2O78 - chains A and D of the 4 polymer chains in the assembly; structure by X-ray diffraction, 1.90 A resolution.

# Chain A (and D)
Protein: Putative histidine ammonia-lyase
From: Rhodobacter sphaeroides
Notes: EC 4.3.1.-; fragment: Tyrosine ammonia-lyase; chain D of this document is another copy of the same molecule, construct and numbering; everything in this record applies to it too
UniProtKB: Q3IWB0 (Q3IWB0_RHOS4); aligned to UniProt positions 1-523 over residues 1-523
Amino-acid sequence (521 residues; row label = number of the first residue in the row; note: 2 numbers in that range are skipped by the numbering (no residue carries them; nothing is unmodelled there)):
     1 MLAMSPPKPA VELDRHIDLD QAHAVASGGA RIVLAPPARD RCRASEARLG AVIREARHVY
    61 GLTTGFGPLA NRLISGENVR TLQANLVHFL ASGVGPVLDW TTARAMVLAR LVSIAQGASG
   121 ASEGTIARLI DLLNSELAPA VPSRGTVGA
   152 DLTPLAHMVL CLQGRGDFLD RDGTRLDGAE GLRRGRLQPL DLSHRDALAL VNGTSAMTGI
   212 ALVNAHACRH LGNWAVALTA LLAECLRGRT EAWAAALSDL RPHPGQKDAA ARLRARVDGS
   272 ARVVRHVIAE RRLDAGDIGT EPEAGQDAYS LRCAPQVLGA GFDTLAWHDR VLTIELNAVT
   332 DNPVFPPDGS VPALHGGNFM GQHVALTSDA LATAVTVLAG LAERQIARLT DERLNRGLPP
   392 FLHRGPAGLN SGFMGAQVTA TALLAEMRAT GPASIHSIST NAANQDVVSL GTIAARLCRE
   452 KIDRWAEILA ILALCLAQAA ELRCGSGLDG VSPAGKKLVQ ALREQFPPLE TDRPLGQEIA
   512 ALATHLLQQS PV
Not modelled in the structure: 1-6 (chain D: 1-7)
Construct notes: engineered mutation Phe89 (His in Q3IWB0)
Modified / non-standard residues: Ala149 ({2-[(1S)-1-aminoethyl]-4-methylidene-5-oxo-4,5-dihydro-1H-imidazol-1-yl}acetic acid; MDO)
Curated features (UniProtKB/Swiss-Prot):
  - active site: Tyr60 (Proton donor/acceptor)
  - binding site (substrate): Arg303, Asn432 to Gln436
  - cross-link: Ala149 (5-imidazolinone (Ala-Gly))
Covalently attached groups: covalent link Ala149-Asp152
Small-molecule neighbours:
  - phenylethylenecarboxylic acid (TCA), molecule 1: Tyr60, Gly67, Phe89, Leu90, Ala149, Leu153, Asn333, Phe350, Asn432, Asn435, Gln436
  - phenylethylenecarboxylic acid (TCA), molecule 2: Gln297, Tyr300, Arg303
From the paper describing this entry:
  - binding site for phenylethylenecarboxylic acid: Phe89
  - catalytic residues: Tyr60 (citing earlier work)
  - catalytic residues: Asn203 (proposed by the authors, not directly observed)

# How chain A and chain D interact
Contacting residue pairs (212; chain A residue first):
  Glu55(A) with Arg283(D)
  Ala56(A) with Arg282(D); Arg283(D); Leu284(D), hydrogen bond (backbone-backbone)
  Arg57(A) with Ala280(D); Glu281(D), salt bridge; Arg282(D); Arg283(D)
  His58(A) with Ile279(D); Ala280(D); Arg282(D), hydrogen bond (backbone-backbone); Leu284(D)
  Tyr60(A) with Gln297(D)
  Thr63(A) with Leu284(D)
  Asn71(A) with Gly290(D); Thr291(D); Glu292(D), hydrogen bond (backbone-backbone); Glu294(D); Ala295(D)
  Arg72(A) with Gly290(D); Thr291(D)
  Leu73(A) with Asp288(D); Ile289(D); Gly290(D), hydrogen bond (backbone-backbone); Glu292(D)
  Ile74(A) with Ile289(D)
  Ser75(A) with Ile289(D)
  Ala149(A) with Tyr300(D)
  Glu242(A) with Leu345(D); His346(D), salt bridge
  Ala243(A) with His346(D); Gly347(D)
  Ala247(A) with Leu345(D), hydrophobic
  Leu248(A) with Val335(D), hydrophobic; Gly347(D); Asn349(D), hydrogen bond (backbone-side chain)
  Leu251(A) with Ala329(D); Val330(D), hydrogen bond (backbone-backbone); Val335(D), hydrophobic
  Arg252(A) with Glu326(D), salt bridge; Ala329(D); Val330(D); Thr331(D); Asn349(D); Met351(D), hydrogen bond (side chain-backbone); Gly352(D)
  Pro253(A) with Ile325(D)
  His254(A) with Val322(D); Ile325(D); Glu326(D), salt bridge; His354(D)
  Pro255(A) with Ile325(D)
  Gln257(A) with Asn349(D), hydrogen bond
  Val278(A) with Ala344(D)
  Ile279(A) with His58(D); His346(D)
  Ala280(A) with Arg57(D); His58(D); Pro343(D); Ala344(D)
  Glu281(A) with Arg57(D), hydrogen bond (backbone-side chain)
  Arg282(A) with Ala56(D); Arg57(D); His58(D), hydrogen bond (backbone-backbone)
  Arg283(A) with Glu55(D); Ala56(D); Arg57(D)
  Leu284(A) with Ala56(D), hydrogen bond (backbone-backbone); His58(D); Thr63(D)
  Asp288(A) with Leu73(D)
  Ile289(A) with Leu73(D); Ile74(D); Ser75(D)
  Gly290(A) with Asn71(D); Arg72(D); Leu73(D), hydrogen bond (backbone-backbone)
  Thr291(A) with Asn71(D); Arg72(D)
  Glu292(A) with His58(D); Asn71(D), hydrogen bond (backbone-backbone); Leu73(D)
  Glu294(A) with Asn71(D)
  Ala295(A) with Asn71(D)
  Gln297(A) with Tyr60(D); Asn333(D), hydrogen bond; His346(D)
  Ala299(A) with Asn435(D)
  Tyr300(A) with Ala149(D); Phe350(D); Met351(D), hydrophobic; Asn435(D), hydrogen bond (backbone-backbone); Gln436(D), hydrogen bond; Asp437(D), hydrogen bond (backbone-side chain); Val438(D)
  Ser301(A) with Asp437(D), hydrogen bond
  Arg303(A) with Asn333(D); Gly347(D), hydrogen bond (side chain-backbone); Gly348(D); Phe350(D)
  Cys304(A) with Gly348(D); Phe350(D), hydrophobic; Met351(D), hydrophobic
  Gln307(A) with Gly348(D), hydrogen bond (side chain-backbone); Asn349(D), hydrogen bond; Met351(D); Gln353(D); His354(D)
  Val308(A) with Met351(D), hydrophobic; Gln353(D)
  Gly310(A) with His354(D)
  Ala311(A) with Gln353(D); His354(D); Leu357(D)
  Asp314(A) with Trp318(D); His354(D), salt bridge
  Thr315(A) with Trp318(D); Leu357(D)
  Trp318(A) with Asp314(D); Thr315(D); Trp318(D), hydrophobic; Arg321(D)
  Arg321(A) with Trp318(D); Arg321(D)
  Val322(A) with His254(D)
  Ile325(A) with Pro253(D); His254(D); Pro255(D)
  Glu326(A) with Arg252(D), salt bridge; His254(D), salt bridge
  Ala329(A) with Leu251(D); Arg252(D)
  Val330(A) with Leu251(D), hydrogen bond (backbone-backbone); Arg252(D)
  Thr331(A) with Arg252(D)
  Asn333(A) with Gln297(D), hydrogen bond; Arg303(D)
  Val335(A) with Leu248(D), hydrophobic; Leu251(D), hydrophobic
  Val342(A) with Glu281(D)
  Pro343(A) with Ala280(D); Glu281(D)
  Ala344(A) with Val278(D); Ala280(D)
  Leu345(A) with Ala247(D), hydrophobic; Leu248(D), hydrophobic
  His346(A) with Glu242(D), salt bridge; Ala243(D); Leu248(D); Ile279(D); Gln297(D)
  Gly347(A) with Leu248(D); Arg303(D), hydrogen bond (backbone-side chain)
  Gly348(A) with Arg303(D); Cys304(D); Gln307(D), hydrogen bond (backbone-side chain)
  Asn349(A) with Leu248(D), hydrogen bond (side chain-backbone); Arg252(D); Gln257(D), hydrogen bond; Gln307(D), hydrogen bond
  Phe350(A) with Tyr300(D); Arg303(D); Cys304(D), hydrophobic
  Met351(A) with Arg252(D), hydrogen bond (backbone-side chain); Tyr300(D), hydrophobic; Cys304(D), hydrophobic; Gln307(D)
  Gly352(A) with Arg252(D)
  Gln353(A) with Gln307(D); Val308(D); Ala311(D); Val368(D)
  His354(A) with His254(D); Gly310(D); Ala311(D); Asp314(D), salt bridge
  Leu357(A) with Ala311(D); Thr315(D); Thr364(D); Val368(D), hydrophobic
  Thr364(A) with Leu357(D); Ile426(D)
  Thr367(A) with Ile426(D)
  Val368(A) with Gln353(D); Ser425(D)
  Arg375(A) with Ser430(D); Asp437(D); Val438(D)
  Arg379(A) with Ala434(D), hydrogen bond (side chain-backbone); Asp437(D), salt bridge
  Arg419(A) with Ile426(D), hydrogen bond (side chain-backbone); His427(D); Ser428(D), hydrogen bond (side chain-backbone)
  Pro423(A) with Thr364(D); Pro423(D)
  Ser425(A) with Val368(D)
  Ile426(A) with Thr364(D); Thr367(D); Arg419(D), hydrogen bond (backbone-side chain)
  His427(A) with Arg419(D)
  Ser428(A) with Arg419(D), hydrogen bond (backbone-side chain)
  Ser430(A) with Arg375(D)
  Ala434(A) with Arg379(D), hydrogen bond (backbone-side chain)
  Asn435(A) with Ala299(D); Tyr300(D), hydrogen bond (backbone-backbone)
  Gln436(A) with Tyr300(D), hydrogen bond
  Asp437(A) with Tyr300(D), hydrogen bond (side chain-backbone); Ser301(D), hydrogen bond; Arg375(D); Arg379(D), salt bridge
  Val438(A) with Tyr300(D); Arg375(D)
Other interface residues (no listed pair), chain A (101 interface residues in all): Val59, Ala70, Ala118, Pro293, Asp298, Gly312, Ser341, Asp360, Ala361, Ala365, Leu372, Leu385
Other interface residues (no listed pair), chain D (103 interface residues in all): Val59, Ala70, Ala118, Thr205, Pro293, Gly296, Asp298, Gly312, Val342, Asp360, Ala361, Ala365, Gly371, Leu372, Leu385

# Overview
The interface between chain A and chain D involves 101 residues on one side and 103 on the other, with 39
hydrogen bonds and 11 salt bridges. Among the polar pairs are Arg57(A)-Glu281(D), Glu242(A)-His346(D) and
Arg252(A)-Glu326(D). From the paper: catalytic residues Tyr60(A) and Asn203(A); a binding site for
phenylethylenecarboxylic acid at Phe89(A).
Both chains are Putative histidine ammonia-lyase (Rhodobacter sphaeroides). Entry 2O78 (Tyrosine ammonia-lyase
from Rhodobacter sphaeroides (His89Phe variant) complexed with cinnamic acid) was determined by X-ray
diffraction, deposited together with 2O6Y, 2O7B, 2O7D and 2O7F.
